PDB entry 8VWV | electron microscopy, 3.60 A resolution | chains F and I of the 11 polymer chains in the assembly

Chain F:
Name: Histone H4
From: Homo sapiens
UniProt: P62805 (H4_HUMAN); residues 1-102 here correspond to UniProt positions 2-103 (UniProt number = residue number + 1)
Chain sequence (102 residues; each row starts with the number of its first residue):
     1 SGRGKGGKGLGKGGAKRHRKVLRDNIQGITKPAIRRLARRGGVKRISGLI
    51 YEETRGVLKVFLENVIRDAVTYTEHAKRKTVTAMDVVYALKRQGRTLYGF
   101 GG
Disordered / not traced: 1-19, 102
Curated features (UniProtKB/Swiss-Prot):
  - DNA-binding region: Lys16 to Lys20
  - modified residue: Ser1 (N-acetylserine), Arg3 (Asymmetric dimethylarginine), Lys5 (N6-(2-hydroxyisobutyryl)lysine), Lys8 (N6-(2-hydroxyisobutyryl)lysine), Lys12 (N6-(2-hydroxyisobutyryl)lysine), Lys16 (N6-(2-hydroxyisobutyryl)lysine), Lys20 (N6,N6,N6-trimethyllysine), Lys31 (N6-(2-hydroxyisobutyryl)lysine), Lys44 (N6-(2-hydroxyisobutyryl)lysine), Ser47 (Phosphoserine), Tyr51 (Phosphotyrosine), Lys59 (N6-(2-hydroxyisobutyryl)lysine), Lys77 (N6-(2-hydroxyisobutyryl)lysine), Lys79 (N6-(2-hydroxyisobutyryl)lysine), Thr80 (Phosphothreonine), Tyr88 (Phosphotyrosine), Lys91 (N6-(2-hydroxyisobutyryl)lysine)
  - cross-link (Glycyl lysine isopeptide (Lys-Gly)): Lys12 (interchain with G-Cter in SUMO2), Lys20 (interchain with G-Cter in SUMO2), Lys31 (interchain with G-Cter in SUMO2), Lys59 (interchain with G-Cter in SUMO2), Lys79 (interchain with G-Cter in SUMO2), Lys91 (interchain with G-Cter in SUMO2)

Chain I:
Molecule: 601 I strand (damaged strand)
Sequence (147 nucleotides; numbered 1 to 147; the number before each row is that of its first residue):
     1 ATCGAGAATCCCGGTGCCGAGGCCGCTCAATTGGTCGTAGACAGCTCTAG
    51 CACCGCTTAAACGCACGTACGCGCTGTCCCCCGCGTTTTAACCGCCAAGG
   101 GGATTACTCCCTAGTCTCCAGGCACGTGTCAGATATATACATCCGAT
Modified positions: 8OG (8-oxo-2'-deoxy-guanosine-5'-monophosphate) at position 34

How chain F and chain I interact:
Pairs across the interface (13; chain F residue first):
  Arg35(F) - DC82(I)  salt bridge to the phosphate
  Arg45(F) - DC81(I)  sugar contact
  Arg45(F) - DC82(I)  phosphate contact
  Ile46(F) - DC81(I)  sugar contact
  Ile46(F) - DC82(I)  hydrogen bond to the phosphate
  Ser47(F) - DC81(I)  phosphate contact
  Gly48(F) - DC81(I)  phosphate contact
  Lys77(F) - DG102(I)  phosphate contact
  Arg78(F) - DG102(I)  phosphate contact
  Arg78(F) - DA103(I)  phosphate contact
  Lys79(F) - DG101(I)  phosphate contact
  Lys79(F) - DG102(I)  hydrogen bond to the phosphate
  Thr80(F) - DG102(I)  hydrogen bond to the phosphate
Interface residues without a listed pair, chain F (11 interface residues in all): Arg39, Lys44
Interface residues without a listed pair, chain I (6 interface residues in all): DG83

Overview:
Chain F and chain I form an interface of 11 and 6 residues respectively, with 3 hydrogen bonds and 1 salt
bridge. Among the polar pairs are Ile46(F)-DC82(I), Lys79(F)-DG102(I) and Thr80(F)-DG102(I). From UniProt: a
DNA-binding region on chain F.
Chain F is Histone H4 (Homo sapiens) and chain I is 601 I strand (damaged strand); the structure, OGG1 bound
to a nucleosome containing 8oxoG at SHL4 (composite map), was determined by electron microscopy, deposited
together with 8VWS, 8VWT and 8VWU.
